Entry 4F88 (X-ray diffraction, 3.30 A resolution); this record covers chains 1 and C of the 9 polymer chains in the assembly.

Chain 1:
Protein: PlyCA
Organism: Streptococcus phage C1
Reference sequence: Q7Y3F1 (Q7Y3F1_9CAUD); numbering as in UniProt (aligned over 1-465)
Chain sequence (465 residues; row label = number of the first residue in the row):
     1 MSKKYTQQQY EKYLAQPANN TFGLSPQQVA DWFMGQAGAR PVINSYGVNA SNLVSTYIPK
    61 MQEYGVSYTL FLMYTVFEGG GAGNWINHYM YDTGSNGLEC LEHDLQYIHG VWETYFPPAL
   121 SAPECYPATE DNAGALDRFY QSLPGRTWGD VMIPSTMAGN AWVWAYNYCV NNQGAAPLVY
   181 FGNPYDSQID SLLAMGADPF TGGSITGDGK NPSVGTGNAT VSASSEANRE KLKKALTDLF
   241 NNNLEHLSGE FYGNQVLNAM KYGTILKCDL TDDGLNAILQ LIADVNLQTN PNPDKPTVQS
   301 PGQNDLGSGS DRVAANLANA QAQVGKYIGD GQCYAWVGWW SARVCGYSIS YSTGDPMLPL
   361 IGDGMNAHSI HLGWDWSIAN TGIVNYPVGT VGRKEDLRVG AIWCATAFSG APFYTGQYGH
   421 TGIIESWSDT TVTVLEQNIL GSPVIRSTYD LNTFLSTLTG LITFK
Not modelled in the structure: 1, 82-83, 92-94, 132-133, 195-196, 206, 212, 249, 289-309, 465
Swiss-Prot annotation at these positions:
  - active site (For amidase activity): Cys333, His420
  - mutagenesis: Glu78 (E78A: Complete loss of glycosyl hydrolase activity), Asn87 (N87A: Almost complete loss of glycosyl hydrolase activity), His88 (H88A: Almost complete loss of glycosyl hydrolase activity), Asp104 (D104A: Complete loss of glycosyl hydrolase activity), Cys268 (C268S: No effect on amidase activity), Cys333 (C333S: Complete loss of amidase activity), Cys345 (C345S: No effect on amidase activity), Cys404 (C404S: No effect on amidase activity), His420 (H420A: Complete loss of amidase activity)
What the authors report for this chain:
  - catalytic residues: Cys333, His420
  - catalytic residues: Tyr74, Glu78, Asn87 (by similarity / conservation)
  - mutagenesis - C333S: decreased catalytic activity on amidase
  - mutagenesis - C333S: decreased catalytic activity (glycosidase activity)
  - mutagenesis - C333S: abolished catalytic activity
  - mutagenesis - E78A, N87A, H88A: decreased catalytic activity (lytic activity)

Chain C:
Protein: PlyCB
Organism: Streptococcus phage C1
Reference sequence: Q7Y3F3 (Q7Y3F3_9CAUD); residues 0-71 here correspond to UniProt positions 1-72 (UniProt number = residue number + 1)
Chain sequence (72 residues; row label = number of the first residue in the row; numbering starts at 0):
     0 MSKINVNVEN VSGVQGFLFH TDGKESYGYR AFINGVEIGI KDIETVQGFQ QIIPSINISK
    60 SDVEAIRKAM KK
Not modelled in the structure: 0-1, 71
Swiss-Prot annotation at these positions:
  - site (Interaction with the host cell wall): Tyr28, Arg29, Glu36, Lys59, Arg66
What the authors report for this chain:
  - mutagenesis - Q46A: unchanged growth

Interface between chain 1 and chain C:
Residue-residue contacts - 12 pairs, chain 1 then chain C:
  Tyr89(1) - Ile3(C)
  Lys261(1) - Gln50(C)
  Lys261(1) - Pro53(C)
  Tyr262(1) - Val7(C)
  Tyr262(1) - Asn9(C)
  Tyr262(1) - Ile51(C)
  Gly263(1) - Val7(C)
  Gly263(1) - Glu8(C)
  Thr264(1) - Glu8(C)  hydrogen bond (backbone-backbone)
  Thr264(1) - Val10(C)
  Ile265(1) - Asn6(C)
  Ile278(1) - Ile3(C)  hydrophobic
Interface residues without a listed pair, chain 1 (10 interface residues in all): Leu232, Leu236, Leu266
Interface residues without a listed pair, chain C (13 interface residues in all): Lys2, Val5, Gln49, Ile52

Summary:
10 residues of chain 1 face 13 of chain C across their interface; the contacts include 1 hydrogen bond. The
hydrogen-bonded pair Thr264(1)-Glu8(C) is a backbone contact. The paper reports catalytic residues Cys333(1),
His420(1) and Tyr74(1) among others; E78A, N87A and H88A of chain 1 reduce catalytic activity (lytic
activity); 5 substitutions were tested in all.
Chain 1 is PlyCA and chain C is PlyCB, both from Streptococcus phage C1; the structure, X-ray Crystal
Structure of PlyC, was determined by X-ray diffraction (same publication as 4F87).
